PDB entry 8YGO | electron microscopy, 3.29 A resolution | chains A and B of the 4 polymer chains in the assembly

== Chain A (and B) ==
Molecule: SIR2-like domain-containing protein
Source organism: Bacillus subtilis A29
Notes: chain B of this document is another copy of the same molecule, construct and numbering; everything in this record applies to it too
UniProtKB: D4G637 (D4G637_BACNB); residues 299-1005 here = UniProt positions 299-1005
Chain sequence (707 residues; each row starts with the number of its first residue):
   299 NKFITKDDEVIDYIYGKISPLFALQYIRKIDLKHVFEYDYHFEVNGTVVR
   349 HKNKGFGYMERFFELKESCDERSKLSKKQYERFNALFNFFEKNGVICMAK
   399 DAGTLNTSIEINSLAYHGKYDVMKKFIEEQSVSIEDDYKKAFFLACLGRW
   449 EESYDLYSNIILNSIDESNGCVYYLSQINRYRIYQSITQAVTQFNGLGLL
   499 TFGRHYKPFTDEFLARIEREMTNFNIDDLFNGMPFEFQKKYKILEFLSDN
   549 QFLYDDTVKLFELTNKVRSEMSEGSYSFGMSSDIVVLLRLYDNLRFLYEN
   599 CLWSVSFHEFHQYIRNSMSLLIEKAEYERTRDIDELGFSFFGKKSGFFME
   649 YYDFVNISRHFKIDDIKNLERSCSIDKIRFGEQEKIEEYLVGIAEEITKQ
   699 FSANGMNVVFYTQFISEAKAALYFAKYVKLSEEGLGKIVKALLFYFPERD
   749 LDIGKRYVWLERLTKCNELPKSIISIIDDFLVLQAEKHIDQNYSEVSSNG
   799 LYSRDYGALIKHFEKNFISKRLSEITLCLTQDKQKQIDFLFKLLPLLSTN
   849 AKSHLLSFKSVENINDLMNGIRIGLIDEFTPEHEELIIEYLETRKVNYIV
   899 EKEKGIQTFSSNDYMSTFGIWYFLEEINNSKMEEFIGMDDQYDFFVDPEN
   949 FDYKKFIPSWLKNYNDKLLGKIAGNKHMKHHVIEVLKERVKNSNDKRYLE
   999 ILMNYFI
Not modelled in the structure: 299-302 (chain B: fully traced)

== How chain A and chain B interact ==
Residue-residue contacts (45):
  Tyr552(A) - Asp553(B)
  Tyr552(A) - Val556(B)  hydrophobic
  Asp553(A) - Tyr552(B)
  Thr555(A) - Val556(B)
  Thr555(A) - Phe559(B)
  Val556(A) - Tyr552(B)  hydrophobic
  Phe559(A) - Thr555(B)
  Phe559(A) - Leu558(B)  hydrophobic
  Phe559(A) - Phe559(B)  hydrophobic
  Phe559(A) - Asn614(B)
  Asn563(A) - Asn614(B)  hydrogen bond
  Ser567(A) - Asn666(B)  hydrogen bond
  Ser570(A) - Asn666(B)
  Gln610(A) - Asn563(B)
  Asn614(A) - Phe559(B)
  Asn614(A) - Asn563(B)  hydrogen bond
  Thr628(A) - Arg987(B)  hydrogen bond (backbone-side chain)
  Thr628(A) - Asn990(B)
  Asp630(A) - Pro956(B)
  Asp630(A) - Ser957(B)
  Asp630(A) - Tyr996(B)
  Ile631(A) - Lys952(B)
  Asp632(A) - Ile955(B)
  Asn666(A) - Ser567(B)  hydrogen bond
  Arg669(A) - Ser570(B)
  Gln905(A) - Glu633(B)
  Phe907(A) - Glu633(B)
  Phe907(A) - Leu634(B)  hydrophobic
  Ile955(A) - Ile631(B)
  Ile955(A) - Asp632(B)
  Pro956(A) - Asp630(B)
  Lys985(A) - Met1001(B)
  Arg987(A) - Arg629(B)
  Arg987(A) - Asp630(B)  salt bridge
  Val988(A) - Leu997(B)
  Lys989(A) - Lys994(B)
  Lys989(A) - Glu998(B)  salt bridge
  Asn990(A) - Thr628(B)  hydrogen bond (backbone-side chain)
  Asn992(A) - Asn992(B)
  Lys994(A) - Lys989(B)
  Tyr996(A) - Asp630(B)
  Leu997(A) - Lys989(B)
  Met1001(A) - Lys985(B)
  Ile1005(A) - Met1001(B)  hydrophobic
  Ile1005(A) - Ile1005(B)  hydrophobic
Interface residues without a listed pair, chain A (37 interface residues in all): Gln549, Leu558, Glu571, Arg629, Glu633, Leu1000
Interface residues without a listed pair, chain B (40 interface residues in all): Gln549, Lys557, Glu571, Gln610, Arg669, Phe907, Val988

== Summary ==
Chain A and chain B form an interface of 37 and 40 residues respectively; the contacts include 6 hydrogen
bonds and 2 salt bridges. Polar pairs include Arg987(A)-Asp630(B), Lys989(A)-Glu998(B) and
Asn563(A)-Asn614(B).
Both chains are SIR2-like domain-containing protein (Bacillus subtilis A29). Entry 8YGO (The complex by
DSR2-CTD-SPR with NAD) was determined by electron microscopy (same publication as 8YGC, 8YGF, 8YGK, 8YGN and
8YGP).
